Entry 8R2E (X-ray diffraction, 2.00 A resolution); this record covers chains A and B.

# Chain A (and B)
Protein: SnoL
Organism: Streptomyces nogalater
Notes: chain B of this document is another copy of the same molecule, construct and numbering; everything in this record applies to it too
UniProtKB: Q9RN64 (Q9RN64_STRNO); residue numbers follow UniProt; this construct covers 2-139
Chain sequence (148 residues; row label = number of the first residue in the row; numbers below 1 keep their minus sign (Met-8 is residue -8)):
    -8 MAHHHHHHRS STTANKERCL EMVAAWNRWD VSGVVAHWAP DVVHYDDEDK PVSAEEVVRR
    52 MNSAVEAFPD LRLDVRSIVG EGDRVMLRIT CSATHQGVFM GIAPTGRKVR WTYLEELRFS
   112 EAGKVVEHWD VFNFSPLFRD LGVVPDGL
Not modelled in the structure: -8 to 1, 131-139 (chain B: -8 to 1, 130-139)
Differences from the reference sequence: initiating methionine (-8); expression tag (-7 to 1)
Ligand contacts: XN8 (3',4'-demethoxy-nogalose-1-hydroxy-nogalamycinone): Met13, Trp17, Val25, Trp29, His35, Val48, Arg51, Met52, Ala55, Leu62, Leu64, Ile80, Cys82, Phe90, Met91, Trp102, Tyr104, Glu106, Leu108, His119, Asp121, Phe123, Phe125

# Interface between chain A and chain B
Pairs across the interface (44):
  Lys7(A) - Glu72(B)  salt bridge
  Asp38(A) - Arg101(B)  hydrogen bond (backbone-side chain)
  Asp38(A) - Asn124(B)
  Asp40(A) - Arg67(B)  salt bridge
  Asp40(A) - Arg101(B)  salt bridge
  Arg67(A) - Asp40(B)  salt bridge
  Ser68(A) - Arg75(B)  hydrogen bond
  Ser68(A) - Glu107(B)  hydrogen bond
  Val70(A) - Val70(B)  hydrophobic
  Val70(A) - Glu72(B)
  Val70(A) - Met77(B)  hydrophobic
  Gly71(A) - Val70(B)
  Gly71(A) - Gly71(B)
  Gly71(A) - Glu72(B)  hydrogen bond (backbone-side chain)
  Glu72(A) - Lys7(B)  salt bridge
  Glu72(A) - Val70(B)
  Glu72(A) - Gly71(B)  hydrogen bond (side chain-backbone)
  Arg75(A) - Ser68(B)
  Arg75(A) - Val70(B)
  Met77(A) - Ser68(B)
  Met77(A) - Met77(B)  hydrophobic
  Leu78(A) - Met77(B)
  Arg79(A) - Arg75(B)
  Arg79(A) - Met77(B)
  Arg79(A) - Glu107(B)  salt bridge
  Arg79(A) - Trp120(B)
  Arg101(A) - Asp38(B)
  Arg101(A) - Glu39(B)
  Arg101(A) - Asp40(B)  salt bridge
  Thr103(A) - Val122(B)
  Leu105(A) - Met77(B)  hydrophobic
  Leu105(A) - Leu105(B)  hydrophobic
  Glu107(A) - Ser68(B)  hydrogen bond
  Glu107(A) - Arg79(B)  salt bridge
  Trp120(A) - Arg79(B)
  Val122(A) - Thr103(B)
  Val122(A) - Tyr104(B)  hydrophobic
  Val122(A) - Val122(B)
  Val122(A) - Asn124(B)
  Phe123(A) - Asn124(B)
  Asn124(A) - Asp38(B)
  Asn124(A) - Val122(B)
  Asn124(A) - Phe123(B)
  Phe129(A) - Ser126(B)
Other interface residues (no listed pair), chain A (25 interface residues in all): Glu39, Ile69, Tyr104, Arg130
Other interface residues (no listed pair), chain B (25 interface residues in all): Ile69, Pro127, Phe129

# Summary
Chain A and chain B each contribute 25 residues to their interface, with 6 hydrogen bonds and 8 salt bridges.
Polar contacts include Lys7(A)-Glu72(B), Asp40(A)-Arg67(B) and Asp40(A)-Arg101(B). Bound to chain A: compound
XN8.
Both chains are SnoL (Streptomyces nogalater). Entry 8R2E (X-ray crystallographic structure of SnoaL2 in
complex with the polyketide reaction product) was determined by X-ray diffraction (same publication as 8R20,
8R2B and 8R2J).
